3PJB - chains A and B; structure by X-ray diffraction, 1.75 A resolution.

[Chain A (and B)]
Molecule: Red fluorescent protein eqFP578
Source organism: Entacmaea quadricolor
Notes: chain B of this document is another copy of the same molecule, construct and numbering; everything in this record applies to it too
Chain sequence (229 residues; row label = number of the first residue in the row; note: 2 numbers in that range are skipped by the numbering (no residue carries them; nothing is unmodelled there)):
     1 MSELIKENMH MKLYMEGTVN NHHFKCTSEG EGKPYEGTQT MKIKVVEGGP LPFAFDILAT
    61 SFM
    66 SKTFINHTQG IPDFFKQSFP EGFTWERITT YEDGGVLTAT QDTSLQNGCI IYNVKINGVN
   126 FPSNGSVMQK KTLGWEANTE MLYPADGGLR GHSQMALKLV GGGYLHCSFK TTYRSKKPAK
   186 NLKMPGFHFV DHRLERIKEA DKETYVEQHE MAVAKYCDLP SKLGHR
Disordered / not traced: 1, 227-231
Modified / non-standard residues: Met63 ({(4Z)-4-(4-hydroxybenzylidene)-2-[3-(methylthio)propanimidoyl]-5-oxo-4,5-dihydro-1H-imidazol-1-yl}acetic acid; NRQ)
Glycans and other covalent adducts: covalent link Met63-Ser66

[Chain A / chain B interface]
Residue-residue contacts (50; chain A residue first):
  Glu141(A) - Phe192(B)
  Ala142(A) - Phe194(B)
  Ala142(A) - Cys222(B)  hydrophobic
  Thr144(A) - Thr144(B)  hydrogen bond
  Thr144(A) - Gln159(B)
  Met146(A) - Gln159(B)
  Met146(A) - Ala161(B)  hydrophobic
  Met146(A) - His171(B)
  Tyr148(A) - Tyr169(B)  hydrophobic
  Tyr148(A) - His171(B)
  His157(A) - Gln159(B)  hydrogen bond (backbone-side chain)
  His157(A) - His171(B)
  Ser158(A) - Gln159(B)
  Gln159(A) - Thr144(B)
  Gln159(A) - Met146(B)
  Gln159(A) - His157(B)  hydrogen bond (side chain-backbone)
  Gln159(A) - Ser158(B)
  Ala161(A) - Met146(B)  hydrophobic
  Ala161(A) - Phe192(B)  hydrophobic
  Tyr169(A) - Tyr148(B)  hydrophobic
  Tyr169(A) - Phe192(B)
  His171(A) - Met146(B)
  His171(A) - Tyr148(B)
  His171(A) - His157(B)
  Phe192(A) - Glu141(B)
  Phe192(A) - Ala161(B)  hydrophobic
  Phe192(A) - Tyr169(B)
  Phe194(A) - Ala142(B)
  Asp196(A) - Asp223(B)
  Asp196(A) - Leu224(B)
  His197(A) - Leu224(B)
  Arg198(A) - Leu224(B)  hydrogen bond (side chain-backbone)
  Arg198(A) - Pro225(B)
  Met216(A) - Leu224(B)  hydrophobic
  Met216(A) - Pro225(B)
  Val218(A) - Leu224(B)  hydrophobic
  Lys220(A) - Asp223(B)  salt bridge
  Cys222(A) - Ala142(B)  hydrophobic
  Cys222(A) - Arg198(B)  hydrogen bond
  Asp223(A) - Asp196(B)
  Asp223(A) - Lys220(B)  salt bridge
  Asp223(A) - Asp223(B)
  Leu224(A) - Asp196(B)
  Leu224(A) - His197(B)
  Leu224(A) - Arg198(B)  hydrogen bond (backbone-side chain)
  Leu224(A) - Met216(B)
  Leu224(A) - Val218(B)  hydrophobic
  Pro225(A) - Arg198(B)  hydrogen bond (backbone-side chain)
  Ser226(A) - Arg198(B)
  Ser226(A) - Glu200(B)  hydrogen bond
Other interface residues (no listed pair), chain A (26 interface residues in all): Glu97, Met160
Other interface residues (no listed pair), chain B (27 interface residues in all): Glu97, Met160, Ser226

[In short]
26 residues of chain A face 27 of chain B across their interface, with 8 hydrogen bonds and 2 salt bridges.
Among the polar pairs are Lys220(A)-Asp223(B), Thr144(A)-Thr144(B) and His157(A)-Gln159(B).
Chain A and chain B are both Red fluorescent protein eqFP578 (Entacmaea quadricolor); the structure, Crystal
structure of red fluorescent protein eqFP578 crystallized at pH 4.0, was determined by X-ray diffraction,
deposited together with 3PIB, 3PJ5 and 3PJ7.
